PDB entry 7T0I | X-ray diffraction, 2.10 A resolution | chains H and L

# Chain H
Name: S25-39 Fab heavy chain
Organism: Mus musculus
Notes: antibody fragment or engineered binder
Sequence (222 residues; each row starts with the number of its first residue; a row labelled like 52A-52C holds insertion residues (52A, then the next letters in order)):
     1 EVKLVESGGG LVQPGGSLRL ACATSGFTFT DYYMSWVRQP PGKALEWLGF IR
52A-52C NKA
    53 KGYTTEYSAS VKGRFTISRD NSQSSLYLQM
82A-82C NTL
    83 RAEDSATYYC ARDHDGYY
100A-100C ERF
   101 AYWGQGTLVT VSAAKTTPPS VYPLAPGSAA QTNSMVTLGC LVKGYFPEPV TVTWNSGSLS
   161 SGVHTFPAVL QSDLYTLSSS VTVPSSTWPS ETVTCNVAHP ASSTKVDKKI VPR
Unresolved in the structure: 100B, 127-134
Disulfide bonds: Cys22-Cys92, Cys140-Cys195

# Chain L
Name: S25-39 Fab light chain
Organism: Mus musculus
Notes: antibody fragment or engineered binder
Sequence (219 residues; numbered 1 to 214 plus 6 insertion-coded residues; 1 number in that range is skipped by the numbering (no residue carries it; nothing is unmodelled there); the number before each row is that of its first residue; a row labelled like 27A-27F holds insertion residues (27A, then the next letters in order)):
     1 DIVMTQSPSS LAVSAGEKVT MNCKSSQ
27A-27F SLLNSR
    28 TRKNYLAWYQ QKPGQSPKLL IYWASTRESG VPDRFTGSGS GTDFALTISS VQAEDLAVYY
    88 CKQSYNL
    96 RTFGGGTKLE IKRADAAPTV SIFPPSSEQL TSGGASVVCF LNNFYPKDIN VKWKIDGSER
   156 QNGVLNSWTD QDSKDSTYSM SSTLTLTKDE YERHNSYTCE ATHKTSTSPI VKSFNRNEC
Disulfide bonds: Cys23-Cys88, Cys134-Cys194

# Interface between chain H and chain L
Contacting residue pairs (64; chain H residue first):
  Val37(H) with Phe98(L), hydrophobic
  Gln39(H) with Gln38(L), hydrogen bond; Tyr87(L), hydrogen bond
  Lys43(H) with Tyr87(L)
  Ala44(H) with Tyr87(L); Gly100(L)
  Leu45(H) with Pro44(L), hydrophobic; Tyr87(L), hydrophobic; Phe98(L)
  Trp47(H) with Leu94(L), hydrophobic; Arg96(L); Phe98(L)
  Phe50(H) with Arg96(L)
  Glu58(H) with Leu94(L)
  Tyr59(H) with Leu94(L)
  Tyr91(H) with Gln38(L), hydrogen bond; Gln42(L); Ser43(L)
  Asp95(H) with Arg96(L), salt bridge
  His96(H) with Arg96(L)
  Phe100C(H) with Glu55(L)
  Ala101(H) with Glu55(L), hydrogen bond (backbone-side chain)
  Trp103(H) with Tyr36(L), hydrophobic; Pro44(L), hydrophobic
  Gly104(H) with Ser43(L), hydrogen bond (backbone-side chain)
  Gln105(H) with Ser43(L)
  Tyr122(H) with Ser121(L); Glu123(L); Gln124(L); Ser127(L)
  Pro123(H) with Ser121(L); Glu123(L)
  Leu124(H) with Phe118(L); Val133(L), hydrophobic; Phe135(L), hydrophobic
  Ala125(H) with Phe118(L); Pro119(L)
  Pro126(H) with Phe118(L)
  Thr137(H) with Ser116(L); Phe118(L)
  Leu141(H) with Ser131(L)
  Lys143(H) with Gln124(L); Ser131(L)
  Ser161(H) with Lys169(L)
  His164(H) with Asn137(L); Asn138(L), hydrogen bond; Ser174(L), hydrogen bond
  Phe166(H) with Phe135(L), hydrophobic; Asn137(L); Ser162(L); Thr164(L); Ser174(L); Met175(L); Ser176(L)
  Pro167(H) with Ser162(L), hydrogen bond (backbone-side chain); Trp163(L)
  Val169(H) with Ser162(L)
  Gln171(H) with Leu160(L)
  Ser178(H) with Phe135(L); Ser176(L), hydrogen bond
  Ser179(H) with Phe135(L)
  Ser180(H) with Phe135(L); Asn137(L), hydrogen bond
  Lys208(H) with Glu123(L), salt bridge
Also at the interface, not in a pair above, chain H (41 interface residues in all): Glu46, Glu100A, Leu138, Gly139, Thr165, Arg213
Also at the interface, not in a pair above, chain L (38 interface residues in all): Leu46, Ser56, Gly99, Asn161, Asp167, Thr180, Cys214

# Overview
Chain H and chain L form an interface of 41 and 38 residues respectively; the contacts include 10 hydrogen
bonds and 2 salt bridges. Polar pairs include Asp95(H)-Arg96(L), Lys208(H)-Glu123(L) and Gln39(H)-Gln38(L).
Chain H is S25-39 Fab heavy chain and chain L is S25-39 Fab light chain, both from Mus musculus; the
structure, Crystal structure of S25-39 Fab Unliganded 3, was determined by X-ray diffraction, deposited
together with 7T0F, 7T0G and 7T0H.
